6JUQ - chains F and G of the 3 polymer chains in the assembly; structure by X-ray diffraction, 2.74 A resolution.

== Chain F ==
Name: DNA polymerase IV
From: Escherichia coli
Notes: EC 2.7.7.7
Reference sequence: W8STT9 (W8STT9_ECOLX); numbering as in UniProt (aligned over 2-341)
Sequence (342 residues; row label = number of the first residue in the row; numbering starts at 0):
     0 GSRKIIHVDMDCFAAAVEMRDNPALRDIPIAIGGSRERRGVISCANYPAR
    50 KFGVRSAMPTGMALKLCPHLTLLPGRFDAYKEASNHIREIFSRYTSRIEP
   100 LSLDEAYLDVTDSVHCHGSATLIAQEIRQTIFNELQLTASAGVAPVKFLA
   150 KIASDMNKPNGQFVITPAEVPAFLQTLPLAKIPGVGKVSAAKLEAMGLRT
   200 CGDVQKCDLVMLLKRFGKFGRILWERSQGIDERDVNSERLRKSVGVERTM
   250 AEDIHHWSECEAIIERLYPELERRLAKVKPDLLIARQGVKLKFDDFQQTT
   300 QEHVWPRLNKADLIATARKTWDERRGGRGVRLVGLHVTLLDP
Sequence notes: expression tag (0-1); engineered mutation Ala13 (Phe in W8STT9), Cys43 (Thr in W8STT9)
Metal / ion sites: Mn2+ site 1: Asp8, Met9, Asp103 (together with CMPcPP); Mn2+ site 2: Asp8, Asp103, Glu104 (together with CMPcPP)
Small-molecule neighbours: CMPcPP (2TM; 5'-O-[(S)-hydroxy{[(S)-hydroxy(phosphonooxy)phosphoryl]methyl}phosphoryl]cytidine): Asp8, Met9, Asp10, Cys11, Phe12, Ala13, Ser42, Cys43, Tyr46, Arg49, Ser55, Ala56, Asp103, Glu104, Lys157

== Chain G ==
Molecule: 17-nt DNA strand
Sequence (17 nucleotides; row label = number of the first residue in the row):
   838 CTGGGGTCCTAGGACCC

== How chain F and chain G interact ==
Pairs across the interface (34):
  Arg35(F) - DC838(G)  salt bridge to the phosphate
  Arg38(F) - DT839(G)  sugar contact
  Arg38(F) - DG840(G)  sugar contact
  Val40(F) - DT839(G)  phosphate contact
  Val40(F) - DG840(G)  base contact
  Ser42(F) - DG840(G)  hydrogen bond to the base
  Ala56(F) - DG840(G)  base contact
  Pro58(F) - DT839(G)  sugar contact
  Gly60(F) - DC838(G)  phosphate contact
  Lys64(F) - DC838(G)  salt bridge to the phosphate
  Lys217(F) - DC846(G)  salt bridge to the phosphate
  Lys217(F) - DT847(G)  phosphate contact
  Arg240(F) - DG843(G)  salt bridge to the phosphate
  Arg240(F) - DT844(G)  phosphate contact
  Lys241(F) - DT844(G)  hydrogen bond to the phosphate
  Lys241(F) - DC845(G)  salt bridge to the phosphate
  Ser242(F) - DG843(G)  sugar contact
  Ser242(F) - DT844(G)  hydrogen bond to the phosphate
  Val243(F) - DG843(G)  phosphate contact
  Gly244(F) - DG842(G)  phosphate contact
  Gly244(F) - DG843(G)  hydrogen bond to the phosphate
  Val245(F) - DG842(G)  phosphate contact
  Glu246(F) - DG841(G)  sugar contact
  Glu246(F) - DG842(G)  hydrogen bond to the phosphate
  Arg247(F) - DG841(G)  salt bridge to the phosphate
  Thr248(F) - DG840(G)  sugar contact
  Thr248(F) - DG841(G)  hydrogen bond to the phosphate
  Arg273(F) - DG842(G)  salt bridge to the phosphate
  Arg273(F) - DG843(G)  salt bridge to the phosphate
  Lys291(F) - DG840(G)  salt bridge to the phosphate
  Phe295(F) - DT839(G)  base contact
  Arg330(F) - DT839(G)  salt bridge to the phosphate
  Arg330(F) - DG840(G)  salt bridge to the phosphate
  Leu331(F) - DG841(G)  phosphate contact
Other interface residues (no listed pair), chain F (27 interface residues in all): Gly39, Met61, Arg238, Leu239

== Summary ==
The interface between chain F and chain G involves 27 residues on one side and 10 on the other; the contacts
include 6 hydrogen bonds and 11 salt bridges. Polar contacts include Ser42(F)-DG840(G), Lys241(F)-DT844(G) and
Ser242(F)-DT844(G). Bound to chain F: CMPcPP.
Chain F is DNA polymerase IV (Escherichia coli) and chain G is a 17-nt DNA strand; the structure, mutant
PolIV-DNA incoming nucleotide complex 2, was determined by X-ray diffraction (same publication as 6JUL, 6JUM,
6JUN, 6JUO, 6JUP, 6JUR and 6JUS).
